Entry 8GON (X-ray diffraction, 2.60 A resolution); this record covers chains A and E of the 5 polymer chains in the assembly.

== Chain A ==
Name: MHC class I antigen
Source organism: Homo sapiens
UniProt: Q861F7 (Q861F7_HUMAN); numbering as in UniProt (aligned over 1-275)
Chain sequence (276 residues; row label = number of the first residue in the row; numbering starts at 0):
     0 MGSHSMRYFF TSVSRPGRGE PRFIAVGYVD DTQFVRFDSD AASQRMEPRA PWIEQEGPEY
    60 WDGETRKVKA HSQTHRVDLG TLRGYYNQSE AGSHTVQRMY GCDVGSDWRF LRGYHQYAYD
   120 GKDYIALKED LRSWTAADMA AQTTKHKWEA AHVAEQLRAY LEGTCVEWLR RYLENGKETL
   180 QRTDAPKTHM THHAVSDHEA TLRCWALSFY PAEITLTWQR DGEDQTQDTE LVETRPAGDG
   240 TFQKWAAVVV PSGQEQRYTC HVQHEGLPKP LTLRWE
Disordered / not traced: 0
Differences from the reference sequence: initiating methionine (0)
Disulfide bonds: Cys101-Cys164, Cys203-Cys259

== Chain E ==
Name: SARS-CoV-2 specific private TCR RLQ7 beta
Source organism: Homo sapiens
Chain sequence (246 residues; row label = number of the first residue in the row; numbering starts at 0):
     0 MDAGVIQSPR HEVTEMGQEV TLRCKPISGH NSLFWYRQTM MRGLELLIYF NNNVPIDDSG
    60 MPEDRFSAKM PNASFSTLKI QPSEPRDSAV YFCASTWGRA STDTQYFGPG TRLTVLEDLK
   120 NVFPPEVAVF EPSEAEISHT QKATLVCLAT GFYPDHVELS WWVNGKEVHS GVCTDPQPLK
   180 EQPALNDSRY ALSSRLRVSA TFWQNPRNHF RCQVQFYGLS ENDEWTQDRA KPVTQIVSAE
   240 AWGRAD
Disordered / not traced: 0
Disulfide bonds: Cys23-Cys92, Cys146-Cys211

== How chain A and chain E interact ==
Residue-residue contacts (14):
  Arg65(A) - Asp56(E)  salt bridge
  Arg65(A) - Ser58(E)
  Gln72(A) - Pro54(E)
  Gln72(A) - Ile55(E)
  Arg75(A) - Val53(E)
  Val76(A) - Asn50(E)
  Val76(A) - Asn51(E)
  Val76(A) - Val53(E)  hydrophobic
  Thr80(A) - Asn51(E)
  Lys146(A) - Arg98(E)
  Ala149(A) - Arg98(E)
  Ala150(A) - Arg98(E)
  Ala150(A) - Asp102(E)
  Gln155(A) - Thr101(E)  hydrogen bond
Also at the interface, not in a pair above, chain A (10 interface residues in all): Trp147
Also at the interface, not in a pair above, chain E (11 interface residues in all): Gly97

== Summary ==
Chain A and chain E form an interface of 10 and 11 residues respectively, with 1 hydrogen bond and 1 salt
bridge. Among the polar pairs are Arg65(A)-Asp56(E) and Gln155(A)-Thr101(E).
Chain A is MHC class I antigen and chain E is SARS-CoV-2 specific private TCR RLQ7 beta, both from Homo
sapiens; the structure, SARS-CoV-2 specific private TCR RLQ7 in complex with RLQ-T1006I-HLA-A2, was determined
by X-ray diffraction together with 8GOM and 8GOP from the same study.
